PDB entry 6WVR | electron microscopy, 2.90 A resolution | chains A and B of the 4 polymer chains in the assembly

== Chain A ==
Molecule: Tubulin alpha-1B chain
Source organism: Bos taurus
Reference sequence: P81947 (TBA1B_BOVIN); numbering as in UniProt (aligned over 1-451)
Sequence (451 residues; each row starts with the number of its first residue):
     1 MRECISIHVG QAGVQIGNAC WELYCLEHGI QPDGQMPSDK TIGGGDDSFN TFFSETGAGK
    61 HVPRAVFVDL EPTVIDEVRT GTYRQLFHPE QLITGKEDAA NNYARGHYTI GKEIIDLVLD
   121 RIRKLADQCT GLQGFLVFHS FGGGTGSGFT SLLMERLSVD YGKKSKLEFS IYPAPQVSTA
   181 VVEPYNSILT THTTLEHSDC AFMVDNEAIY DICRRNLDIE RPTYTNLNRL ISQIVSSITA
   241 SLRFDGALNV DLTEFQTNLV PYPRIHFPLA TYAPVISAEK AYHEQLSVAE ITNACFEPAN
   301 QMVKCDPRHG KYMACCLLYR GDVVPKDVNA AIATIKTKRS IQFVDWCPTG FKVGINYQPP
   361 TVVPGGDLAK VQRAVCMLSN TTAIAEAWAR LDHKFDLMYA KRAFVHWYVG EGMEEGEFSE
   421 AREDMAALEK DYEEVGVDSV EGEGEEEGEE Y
Disordered / not traced: 39-45, 438-451
Ligand contacts: GTP (guanosine-5'-triphosphate): Gly10, Gln11, Ala12, Gln15, Asp98, Ala99, Ala100, Asn101, Ser140, Gly142, Gly143, Gly144, Thr145, Gly146, Ile171, Thr179, Glu183, Asn206, Tyr224, Leu227, Asn228, Ile231

== Chain B ==
Molecule: Tubulin beta chain
Source organism: Bos taurus
Reference sequence: E1BJB1 (E1BJB1_BOVIN); the author numbering skips numbers that UniProt does not, so the offset changes along the chain: 1-44 = UniProt 1-44; 47-360 = UniProt 45-358; 369-455 = UniProt 359-445
Sequence (445 residues; each row starts with the number of its first residue; note: 10 numbers in that range are skipped by the numbering (no residue carries them; nothing is unmodelled there)):
     1 MREIVHIQAG QCGNQIGAKF WEVISDEHGI DPTGSYHGDS DLQL
    47 ERINVYYNEA AGNKYVPRAI LVDLEPGTMD SVRSGPFGQI FRPDNFVFGQ SGAGNNWAKG
   107 HYTEGAELVD SVLDVVRKES ESCDCLQGFQ LTHSLGGGTG SGMGTLLISK IREEYPDRIM
   167 NTFSVMPSPK VSDTVVEPYN ATLSVHQLVE NTDETYSIDN EALYDICFRT LKLTTPTYGD
   227 LNHLVSATMS GVTTCLRFPG QLNADLRKLA VNMVPFPRLH FFMPGFAPLT SRGSQQYRAL
   287 TVPELTQQMF DSKNMMAACD PRHGRYLTVA AIFRGRMSMK EVDEQMLNVQ NKNSSYFVEW
   347 IPNNVKTAVC DIPP
   369 RGLKMSATFI GNSTAIQELF KRISEQFTAM FRRKAFLHWY TGEGMDEMEF TEAESNMNDL
   429 VSEYQQYQDA TADEQGEFEE EEGEDEA
Disordered / not traced: 437-455
Ligand contacts:
  - GDP (guanosine-5'-diphosphate): Gly10, Gln11, Cys12, Gln15, Ile16, Ala99, Asn101, Ser140, Gly142, Gly143, Gly144, Thr145, Gly146, Asp179, Glu183, Asn206, Tyr224, Leu227, Asn228
  - GTP (guanosine-5'-triphosphate): Gln247, Leu248, Lys254
  - taxol (TA1): Glu22, Val23, Asp26, Glu27, Leu217, Leu219, Asp226, His229, Leu230, Ala233, Ser236, Phe272, Pro274, Leu275, Thr276, Ser277, Arg278, Gln281, Arg320, Pro360, Arg369, Gly370, Leu371

== Interface between chain A and chain B ==
Pairs across the interface - 77 pairs, chain A then chain B:
  Gln11(A) - Gly246(B)  hydrogen bond (side chain-backbone)
  Gln11(A) - Gln247(B)  hydrogen bond (side chain-backbone)
  Gln11(A) - Leu248(B)
  Gln11(A) - Asn249(B)  hydrogen bond (side chain-backbone)
  Gln15(A) - Gly246(B)
  Gln15(A) - Gln247(B)
  Glu71(A) - Arg2(B)  salt bridge
  Glu71(A) - Asn249(B)  hydrogen bond
  Pro72(A) - Arg2(B)
  Pro72(A) - Arg48(B)
  Thr73(A) - Arg2(B)  hydrogen bond
  Thr73(A) - Arg48(B)
  Thr73(A) - Pro245(B)
  Thr73(A) - Asn249(B)
  Val74(A) - Asn249(B)
  Asp76(A) - Glu47(B)
  Asp76(A) - Arg48(B)  salt bridge
  Lys96(A) - Met1(B)
  Lys96(A) - Arg2(B)
  Lys96(A) - Asp130(B)  salt bridge
  Lys96(A) - Cys131(B)
  Glu97(A) - Cys131(B)
  Glu97(A) - Arg164(B)  salt bridge
  Asp98(A) - Asp251(B)
  Asp98(A) - Lys254(B)
  Ala100(A) - Arg253(B)
  Ala100(A) - Lys254(B)
  Ala100(A) - Val257(B)
  Asn101(A) - Lys254(B)
  Asn101(A) - Asn258(B)
  Arg105(A) - Arg253(B)
  Gln176(A) - Leu333(B)
  Val177(A) - Asp329(B)
  Ser178(A) - Asn349(B)  hydrogen bond
  Thr179(A) - Leu248(B)
  Thr179(A) - Lys352(B)  hydrogen bond (backbone-side chain)
  Thr179(A) - Thr353(B)  hydrogen bond (backbone-backbone)
  Ala180(A) - Asn258(B)
  Ala180(A) - Asn349(B)  hydrogen bond (backbone-side chain)
  Val181(A) - Asn258(B)  hydrogen bond (backbone-side chain)
  Val181(A) - Thr314(B)
  Val181(A) - Ile347(B)  hydrophobic
  Val181(A) - Asn349(B)
  Val182(A) - Val257(B)
  Val182(A) - Asn258(B)
  Tyr210(A) - Met325(B)
  Tyr210(A) - Lys326(B)
  Tyr210(A) - Asp329(B)  hydrogen bond
  Glu220(A) - Lys326(B)
  Arg221(A) - Ser324(B)  hydrogen bond (backbone-side chain)
  Arg221(A) - Glu327(B)  salt bridge
  Pro222(A) - Ser324(B)  hydrogen bond (backbone-side chain)
  Pro222(A) - Met325(B)  hydrogen bond (backbone-backbone)
  Pro222(A) - Lys326(B)  hydrogen bond (backbone-backbone)
  Thr223(A) - Gln247(B)
  Tyr224(A) - Gln247(B)
  Tyr224(A) - Leu248(B)
  Tyr224(A) - Met325(B)
  Lys394(A) - Pro348(B)
  Leu397(A) - Trp346(B)
  Met398(A) - Trp346(B)
  Met398(A) - Pro348(B)
  Lys401(A) - Phe262(B)
  Ala403(A) - Pro261(B)
  Ala403(A) - Trp346(B)  hydrophobic
  Phe404(A) - Val257(B)
  Phe404(A) - Asn258(B)
  Phe404(A) - Val260(B)
  Phe404(A) - Pro261(B)  hydrophobic
  Phe404(A) - Thr314(B)
  Phe404(A) - Ile347(B)  hydrophobic
  His406(A) - Val260(B)  hydrogen bond (side chain-backbone)
  His406(A) - Pro261(B)  hydrogen bond (side chain-backbone)
  His406(A) - Pro263(B)
  Trp407(A) - Ala256(B)
  Trp407(A) - Val257(B)
  Trp407(A) - Val260(B)  hydrogen bond (side chain-backbone)
Other interface residues (no listed pair), chain A (39 interface residues in all): Glu77, Gly95, Asn102, Arg214, Arg402
Other interface residues (no listed pair), chain B (45 interface residues in all): Leu42, Gln133, Cys241, Phe244, Met259, Met323, Asn337, Glu345, Asn350, Val351

== In short ==
39 residues of chain A and 45 residues of chain B are in contact; the contacts include 18 hydrogen bonds and 5
salt bridges. Polar contacts include Glu71(A)-Arg2(B), Asp76(A)-Arg48(B) and Lys96(A)-Asp130(B). GTP is bound
between chain A and chain B.
Here chain A is Tubulin alpha-1B chain and chain B is Tubulin beta chain, both from Bos taurus. Entry 6WVR
(Tubulin dimers from a 13-protofilament, Taxol stabilized microtubule) was determined by electron microscopy
together with 6WVL and 6WVM from the same study.
